PDB entry 7CL6 | X-ray diffraction, 2.44 A resolution | chains A and B

Chain A (and B):
Name: Kanamycin B dioxygenase
Organism: Streptomyces kanamyceticus
Notes: EC 1.14.11.37; chain B of this document is another copy of the same molecule, construct and numbering; everything in this record applies to it too
UniProt: Q6L732 (KANJ_STRKN); residue numbers follow UniProt; this construct covers 1-285
Chain sequence (301 residues; each row starts with the number of its first residue; numbers below 1 keep their minus sign (Met-15 is residue -15)):
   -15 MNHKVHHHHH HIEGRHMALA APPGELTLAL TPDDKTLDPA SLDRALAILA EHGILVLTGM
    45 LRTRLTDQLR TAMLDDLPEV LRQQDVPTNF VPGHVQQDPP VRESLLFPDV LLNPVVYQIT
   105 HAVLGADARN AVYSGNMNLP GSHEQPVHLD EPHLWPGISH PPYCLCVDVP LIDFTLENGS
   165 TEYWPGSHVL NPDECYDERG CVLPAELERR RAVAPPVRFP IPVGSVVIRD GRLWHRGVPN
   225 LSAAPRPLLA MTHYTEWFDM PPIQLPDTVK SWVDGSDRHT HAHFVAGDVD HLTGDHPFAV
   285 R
Unresolved in the structure: -15 to -1, 277-278, 285 (chain B: -15 to 1, 283-285)
Differences from the reference sequence: expression tag (-15 to 0)
Bound ions: Ni2+: His132, Asp134, His219 (together with N-oxalylglycine)
Residues lining bound ligands:
  - N-oxalylglycine (OGA): Asn73, Phe74, Asn120, Gln129, His132, Asp134, Gly163, Thr165, His219, Arg220, Gly221, Arg230, Leu232
  - neamine (XXX; (1R,2R,3S,4R,6S)-4,6-diamino-2,3-dihydroxycyclohexyl 2,6-diamino-2,6-dideoxy-alpha-D-glucopyranoside): Asn73, Gln80, Val116, Gly119, Asn120, Asp134, Glu135, Cys150, Asp152, Arg213, Ala234, Thr236, Tyr238, Met244, Phe282, Val284

Chain A / chain B interface:
Residue-residue contacts (19; chain A residue first):
  Arg113(A) with Asp243(B), salt bridge
  Leu138(A) with Trp241(B), hydrogen bond (backbone-side chain)
  Trp139(A) with His144(B); Pro145(B); Pro146(B), hydrogen bond (side chain-backbone)
  Ile142(A) with Pro145(B), hydrophobic
  His144(A) with Trp139(B)
  Pro145(A) with Trp139(B); Ile142(B), hydrophobic
  Pro146(A) with Trp139(B), hydrogen bond (backbone-side chain)
  Trp241(A) with Leu138(B), hydrogen bond (side chain-backbone); Trp139(B), hydrophobic; Trp241(B); Phe242(B), hydrophobic; Asp243(B), hydrogen bond (backbone-backbone)
  Phe242(A) with Trp241(B), hydrophobic
  Asp243(A) with Arg113(B), salt bridge; Trp241(B), hydrogen bond (backbone-backbone); Asp243(B)
Also at the interface, not in a pair above, chain A (12 interface residues in all): Tyr147, Glu240
Also at the interface, not in a pair above, chain B (11 interface residues in all): Glu240

Overview:
12 residues of chain A and 11 residues of chain B are in contact; the contacts include 6 hydrogen bonds and 2
salt bridges. Polar pairs include Arg113(A)-Asp243(B), Leu138(A)-Trp241(B) and Trp139(A)-Pro146(B). Chain A
binds N-oxalylglycine and neamine. His132(A), Asp134(A) and His219(A) coordinate Ni2+.
Chain A and chain B are both Kanamycin B dioxygenase (Streptomyces kanamyceticus); the structure, The crystal
structure of KanJ in complex with neamine and N-oxalylglycine, was determined by X-ray diffraction together
with 7CL2, 7CL3, 7CL4 and 7CL5 from the same study.
